PDB entry 7JSX | electron microscopy, 2.06 A resolution | chains B and C of the 24 polymer chains in the assembly

== Chain B ==
Protein: Ribulose bisphosphate carboxylase small chain 2, chloroplastic
From: Chlamydomonas reinhardtii
Notes: EC 4.1.1.39
UniProt: P08475 (RBS2_CHLRE); residues -44 to 140 here correspond to UniProt positions 1-185 (UniProt number = residue number + 45)
Sequence (185 residues; row label = number of the first residue in the row; numbers below 1 keep their minus sign (Met-44 is residue -44)):
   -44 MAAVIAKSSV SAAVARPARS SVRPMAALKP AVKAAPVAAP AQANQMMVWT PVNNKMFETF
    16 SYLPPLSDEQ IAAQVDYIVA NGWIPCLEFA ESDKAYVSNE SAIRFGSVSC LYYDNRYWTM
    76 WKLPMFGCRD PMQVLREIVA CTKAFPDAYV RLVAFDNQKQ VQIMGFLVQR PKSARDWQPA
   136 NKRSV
Unresolved in the structure: -44 to 0, 139-140
UniProt features mapped onto this chain:
  - modified residue: Met1 (N-methylmethionine)
Reported in the primary citation:
  - mutagenesis - D23A/E24A, M87D/V94D: decreased growth

== Chain C ==
Protein: Ribulose bisphosphate carboxylase large chain
From: Chlamydomonas reinhardtii
Notes: EC 4.1.1.39
UniProt: A0A218N8A3 (A0A218N8A3_CHLRE); residue numbers follow UniProt; this construct covers 1-475
Sequence (475 residues; numbered 1 to 475; the number before each row is that of its first residue):
     1 MVPQTETKAG AGFKAGVKDY RLTYYTPDYV VRDTDILAAF RMTPQPGVPP EECGAAVAAE
    61 SSTGTWTTVW TDGLTSLDRY KGRCYDIEPV PGEDNQYIAY VAYPIDLFEE GSVTNMFTSI
   121 VGNVFGFKAL RALRLEDLRI PPAYVKTFVG PPHGIQVERD KLNKYGRGLL GCTIKPKLGL
   181 SAKNYGRAVY ECLRGGLDFT KDDENVNSQP FMRWRDRFLF VAEAIYKAQA ETGEVKGHYL
   241 NATAGTCEEM MKRAVCAKEL GVPIIMHDYL TGGFTANTSL AIYCRDNGLL LHIHRAMHAV
   301 IDRQRNHGIH FRVLAKALRM SGGDHLHSGT VVGKLEGERE VTLGFVDLMR DDYVEKDRSR
   361 GIYFTQDWCS MPGVMPVASG GIHVWHMPAL VEIFGDDACL QFGGGTLGHP WGNAPGAAAN
   421 RVALEACTQA RNEGRDLARE GGDVIRSACK WSPELAAACE VWKEIKFEFD TIDKL
Unresolved in the structure: 1-17, 462-475
Modified positions: Cys256 (S-methylcysteine; SMC)

== How chain B and chain C interact ==
Contacting residue pairs (48; chain B residue first):
  Glu43(B) - Arg187(C)  salt bridge
  Lys49(B) - Ala230(C)
  Ser56(B) - Tyr226(C)
  Arg59(B) - Tyr226(C)  hydrogen bond
  Arg59(B) - Gly261(C)  hydrogen bond (side chain-backbone)
  Phe60(B) - Tyr226(C)  hydrophobic
  Phe60(B) - Glu259(C)
  Phe60(B) - Leu260(C)
  Gly61(B) - Glu259(C)  hydrogen bond (backbone-backbone)
  Val63(B) - Arg215(C)
  Val63(B) - Glu259(C)
  Val63(B) - Leu260(C)  hydrophobic
  Cys65(B) - Leu219(C)
  Tyr67(B) - Leu219(C)
  Tyr67(B) - Ala222(C)
  Tyr67(B) - Glu223(C)
  Tyr67(B) - Tyr226(C)
  Tyr68(B) - Glu223(C)
  Asp69(B) - Glu223(C)
  Asn70(B) - Glu223(C)  hydrogen bond (backbone-side chain)
  Arg71(B) - Phe220(C)
  Arg71(B) - Glu223(C)  salt bridge
  Tyr72(B) - Lys183(C)  hydrogen bond (side chain-backbone)
  Tyr72(B) - Gly186(C)
  Tyr72(B) - Arg187(C)  hydrogen bond (side chain-backbone)
  Tyr72(B) - Phe220(C)
  Tyr72(B) - Glu223(C)  hydrogen bond (backbone-side chain)
  Tyr72(B) - Lys227(C)  hydrogen bond (backbone-side chain)
  Trp73(B) - Tyr190(C)
  Thr74(B) - Tyr190(C)  hydrogen bond
  Thr74(B) - Glu191(C)
  Thr74(B) - Arg194(C)
  Met75(B) - Arg187(C)
  Met75(B) - Glu191(C)  hydrogen bond (backbone-side chain)
  Leu78(B) - Pro410(C)
  Leu78(B) - Trp411(C)
  Leu78(B) - Gly412(C)
  Pro79(B) - Leu178(C)  hydrophobic
  Phe81(B) - Lys177(C)
  Phe110(B) - Leu178(C)  hydrophobic
  Phe110(B) - Asn184(C)
  Phe110(B) - Arg187(C)
  Gln115(B) - Leu178(C)
  Gln115(B) - Gly179(C)
  Gln115(B) - Ser181(C)
  Gln115(B) - Asn184(C)
  Gln117(B) - Lys183(C)  hydrogen bond
  Gln117(B) - Arg187(C)  hydrogen bond
Interface residues without a listed pair, chain B (25 interface residues in all): Asn112, Val116
Interface residues without a listed pair, chain C (30 interface residues in all): Leu180, Ala182, Ala224, Glu231, Cys256

== In short ==
25 residues of chain B and 30 residues of chain C are in contact, with 12 hydrogen bonds and 2 salt bridges.
Polar contacts include Glu43(B)-Arg187(C), Arg71(B)-Glu223(C) and Arg59(B)-Tyr226(C). From the paper:
D23A/E24A and M87D/V94D of chain B reduce growth.
Chain B is Ribulose bisphosphate carboxylase small chain 2, chloroplastic and chain C is Ribulose bisphosphate
carboxylase large chain, both from Chlamydomonas reinhardtii; the structure, EPYC1(106-135) peptide-bound
Rubisco, was determined by electron microscopy (same publication as 7JFO and 7JN4).
